PDB entry 7YMH | electron microscopy, 3.52 A resolution | chains A and D of the 3 polymer chains in the assembly

== Chain A ==
Protein: alpha1A-adrenergic receptor
Source organism: Homo sapiens
Sequence (480 residues; each row starts with the number of its first residue; note: 47 numbers in that range are skipped by the numbering (no residue carries them; nothing is unmodelled there); a row labelled like 214A-214Z holds insertion residues (214A, then the next letters in order); numbers below 1 keep their minus sign (Met-23 is residue -23)):
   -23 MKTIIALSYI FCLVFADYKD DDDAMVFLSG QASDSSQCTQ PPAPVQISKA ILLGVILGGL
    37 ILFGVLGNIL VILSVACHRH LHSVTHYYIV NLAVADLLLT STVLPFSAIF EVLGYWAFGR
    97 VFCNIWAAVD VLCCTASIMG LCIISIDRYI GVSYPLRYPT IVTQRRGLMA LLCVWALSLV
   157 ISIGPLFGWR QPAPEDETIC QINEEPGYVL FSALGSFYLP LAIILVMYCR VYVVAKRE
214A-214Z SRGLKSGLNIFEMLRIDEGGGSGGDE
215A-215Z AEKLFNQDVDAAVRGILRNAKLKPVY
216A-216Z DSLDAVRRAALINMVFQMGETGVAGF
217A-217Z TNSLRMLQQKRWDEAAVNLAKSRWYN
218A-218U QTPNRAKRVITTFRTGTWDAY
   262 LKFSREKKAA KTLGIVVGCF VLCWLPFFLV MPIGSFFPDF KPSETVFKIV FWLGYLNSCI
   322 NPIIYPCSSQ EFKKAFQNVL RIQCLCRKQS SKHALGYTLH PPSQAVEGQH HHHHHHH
Not modelled in the structure: -23 to 24, 214A-214Z, 215A-215Z, 216A-216Z, 217A-217Z, 218A-218U, 342-378
Disulfides: Cys99-Cys176
Small-molecule neighbours: Noradrenaline (E5E): Asp106, Val107, Cys110, Ile178, Asn179, Ser188, Trp285, Phe288, Phe289, Met292, Phe312, Tyr316
From the paper describing this entry:
  - conformationally variable residues (side-chain flip): Trp285
  - binding site for Noradrenaline: Asp106, Ser188, Phe288, Phe289, Met292, Phe312
  - mutagenesis - V185A, M292L: unchanged binding to noradrenaline (citing earlier work)
  - mutagenesis - F312A, F312N: unchanged binding to adrenaline (citing earlier work)

== Chain D ==
Protein: Nb29
Source organism: synthetic construct
Sequence (144 residues; each row starts with the number of its first residue; numbers below 1 keep their minus sign (Met-21 is residue -21)):
   -21 MKYLLPTAAA GLLLLAAQPA MAQVQLQESG GGLVQAGGSL RLSCAASGNI SAHWKMGWYR
    39 QAPGKEREFV AGIGYANTNY ADSVKGRFTI SRDNAKNTVY LQMNSLKPED TAVYYCAAYS
    99 YYRDHSYWGQ GTQVTVSSHH HHHH
Not modelled in the structure: -21 to 16, 21-26, 72-75, 84-88, 107-122

== How chain A and chain D interact ==
Residue-residue contacts (42; chain A residue first):
  Phe86(A) with Tyr99(D); Tyr100(D), hydrophobic
  Leu89(A) with Ala54(D)
  Gly90(A) with Ala54(D); Tyr99(D)
  Tyr91(A) with Ala54(D); Asn55(D); Tyr99(D), hydrophobic
  Arg166(A) with Asp102(D), salt bridge
  Ala169(A) with Arg45(D), hydrogen bond (backbone-side chain)
  Pro170(A) with Tyr37(D); Tyr97(D), hydrophobic
  Glu171(A) with Tyr37(D), hydrogen bond (backbone-side chain); Arg45(D), salt bridge; Phe47(D)
  Asp172(A) with Lys33(D), salt bridge; Tyr37(D), hydrogen bond; Phe47(D); Tyr97(D), hydrogen bond
  Thr174(A) with Lys33(D); Asn55(D); Asn57(D), hydrogen bond; Tyr99(D)
  Ile175(A) with Lys33(D); Tyr97(D), hydrophobic; Ser98(D); Tyr99(D)
  Cys176(A) with Tyr99(D), hydrogen bond (backbone-backbone); Tyr100(D)
  Gln177(A) with Ser98(D), hydrogen bond (side chain-backbone); Tyr99(D); Tyr100(D); Arg101(D); Asp102(D)
  Ile178(A) with Tyr100(D), hydrogen bond (backbone-backbone); Asp102(D)
  Glu180(A) with Arg101(D), salt bridge; Asp102(D); His103(D)
  Glu305(A) with Tyr100(D)
  Phe308(A) with Tyr100(D), hydrophobic; Arg101(D)
Interface residues without a listed pair, chain A (18 interface residues in all): Gln167
Interface residues without a listed pair, chain D (16 interface residues in all): Ser104, Trp106

== Overview ==
18 residues of chain A and 16 residues of chain D are in contact, with 8 hydrogen bonds and 4 salt bridges.
Among the polar pairs are Arg166(A)-Asp102(D), Glu171(A)-Arg45(D) and Asp172(A)-Lys33(D). The paper reports a
binding site for Noradrenaline at Asp106(A), Ser188(A) and Phe288(A) among others; V185A and M292L of chain A
leave binding to noradrenaline unchanged; 4 substitutions were tested in all.
Chain A is alpha1A-adrenergic receptor (Homo sapiens) and chain D is Nb29 (synthetic construct); the
structure, Cryo-EM structure of Nb29-alpha1AAR-miniGsq complex bound to noradrenaline, was determined by
electron microscopy (same publication as 7YM8 and 7YMJ).
